Entry 8JGG (electron microscopy, 3.00 A resolution); this record covers chains L and R of the 6 polymer chains in the assembly.

[Chain L]
Name: BAM8-22
UniProtKB: P01210 (PENK_HUMAN); residues 11-21 here correspond to UniProt positions 220-230 (UniProt number = residue number + 209)
Chain sequence (11 residues; numbered 11 to 21; the number before each row is that of its first residue):
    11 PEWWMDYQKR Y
What the authors report for this chain:
  - conformationally variable residues: Met15, Tyr17
  - mutagenesis - R20K, Y21A: decreased signaling with Mas-related G-protein coupled receptor member X1 (chain R)

[Chain R]
Name: Mas-related G-protein coupled receptor member X1
From: Homo sapiens
UniProtKB: Q96LB2 (MRGX1_HUMAN); residue numbers follow UniProt; this construct covers 1-322
Chain sequence (322 residues; row label = number of the first residue in the row):
     1 MDPTISTLDT ELTPINGTEE TLCYKQTLSL TVLTCIVSLV GLTGNAVVLW LLGCRMRRNA
    61 FSIYILNLAA ADFLFLSGRL IYSLLSFISI PHTISKILYP VMMFSYFAGL SFLSAVSTER
   121 CLSVLWPIWY RCHRPTHLSA VVCVLLWALS LLRSILEWML CGFLFSGADS AWCQTSDFIT
   181 VAWLIFLCVV LCGSSLVLLI RILCGSRKIP LTRLYVTILL TVLVFLLCGL PFGIQFFLFL
   241 WIHVDREVLF CHVHLVSIFL SALNSSANPI IYFFVGSFRQ RQNRQNLKLV LQRALQDASE
   301 VDEGGGQLPE EILELSGSRL EQ
Not modelled in the structure: 1-27, 86-95, 160-171, 208-211, 277-322
Swiss-Prot annotation at these positions:
  - glycosylation: Asn16 (N-linked (GlcNAc...) asparagine)
  - natural variant: Ile36 (I36V: No alteration in ligand-mediated receptor activity), Ala46 (A46T: No alteration in ligand-mediated receptor activity), Arg55 (R55L: No alteration in ligand-mediated receptor activity), Arg131 (R131S: Decrease in ligand-mediated and ligand-independent receptor activity), His133 (H133R: Increase in ligand-mediated receptor activity), His137 (H137R: No alteration in ligand-mediated receptor activity), Phe273 (F273L: No alteration in ligand-mediated receptor activity)
What the authors report for this chain:
  - contacts within the chain: Tyr106-Gly229 (hydrogen bond)
  - mutagenesis - F239A: unchanged signaling in response to CNF-Tx2

[Chain L / chain R interface]
Contacting residue pairs (25):
  Pro11(L) - Trp241(R)
  Trp13(L) - Phe239(R)
  Trp13(L) - Leu240(R)
  Trp13(L) - Trp241(R)
  Trp13(L) - Ile242(R)
  Trp13(L) - His243(R)
  Trp14(L) - Leu240(R)  hydrogen bond (side chain-backbone)
  Trp14(L) - Trp241(R)  hydrophobic
  Met15(L) - Arg246(R)
  Tyr17(L) - Phe236(R)
  Tyr17(L) - Leu249(R)
  Tyr17(L) - Phe250(R)  hydrophobic
  Tyr17(L) - His254(R)
  Gln18(L) - Leu240(R)
  Gln18(L) - Leu249(R)
  Arg20(L) - Tyr99(R)
  Arg20(L) - Glu157(R)  salt bridge
  Arg20(L) - Asp177(R)  salt bridge
  Arg20(L) - Phe236(R)
  Arg20(L) - Phe237(R)
  Arg20(L) - Leu240(R)
  Tyr21(L) - Tyr99(R)  hydrophobic
  Tyr21(L) - Ser154(R)
  Tyr21(L) - Glu157(R)  hydrogen bond
  Tyr21(L) - Trp158(R)  hydrogen bond (side chain-backbone)
Also at the interface, not in a pair above, chain R (17 interface residues in all): Pro100
From the paper, about this interface:
  - residue pairs: Tyr99(R)-Tyr21(L) (hydrophobic contact), Glu157(R)-Arg20(L) (salt bridge), Phe236(R)-Tyr17(L)
  - interface residues, chain R: Phe236(R), Phe237(R)
  - hot spots on chain R (mutagenesis) - F237A, W241A: decreased signaling in response to BAM8-22

[In short]
The interface between chain L and chain R involves 8 residues on one side and 17 on the other; the contacts
include 3 hydrogen bonds and 2 salt bridges. Among the polar pairs are Arg20(L)-Glu157(R), Arg20(L)-Asp177(R)
and Trp14(L)-Leu240(R). The paper describes a salt bridge between Arg20(L) and Glu157(R); a hydrophobic
contact between Tyr99(R) and Tyr21(L); a contact between Phe236(R) and Tyr17(L). From the paper: R20K and Y21A
of chain L reduce signaling with Mas-related G-protein coupled receptor member X1 (chain R); interface
residues Phe236(R) and Phe237(R); 5 substitutions were tested in all.
Here chain L is BAM8-22 and chain R is Mas-related G-protein coupled receptor member X1 (Homo sapiens). Entry
8JGG (CryoEM structure of Gi-coupled MRGPRX1 with peptide agonist BAM8-22) was determined by electron
microscopy, deposited together with 8JGB and 8JGF.
